Entry 8H95 (electron microscopy, 3.38 A resolution); this record covers chains A and B of the 3 polymer chains in the assembly.

Chain A:
Name: NACHT, LRR and PYD domains-containing protein 5
From: Mus musculus
UniProtKB: Q9R1M5 (NALP5_MOUSE); residues 1-1059 here correspond to UniProt positions 105-1163 (UniProt number = residue number + 104)
Chain sequence (1059 residues; numbered 1 to 1059; the number before each row is that of its first residue):
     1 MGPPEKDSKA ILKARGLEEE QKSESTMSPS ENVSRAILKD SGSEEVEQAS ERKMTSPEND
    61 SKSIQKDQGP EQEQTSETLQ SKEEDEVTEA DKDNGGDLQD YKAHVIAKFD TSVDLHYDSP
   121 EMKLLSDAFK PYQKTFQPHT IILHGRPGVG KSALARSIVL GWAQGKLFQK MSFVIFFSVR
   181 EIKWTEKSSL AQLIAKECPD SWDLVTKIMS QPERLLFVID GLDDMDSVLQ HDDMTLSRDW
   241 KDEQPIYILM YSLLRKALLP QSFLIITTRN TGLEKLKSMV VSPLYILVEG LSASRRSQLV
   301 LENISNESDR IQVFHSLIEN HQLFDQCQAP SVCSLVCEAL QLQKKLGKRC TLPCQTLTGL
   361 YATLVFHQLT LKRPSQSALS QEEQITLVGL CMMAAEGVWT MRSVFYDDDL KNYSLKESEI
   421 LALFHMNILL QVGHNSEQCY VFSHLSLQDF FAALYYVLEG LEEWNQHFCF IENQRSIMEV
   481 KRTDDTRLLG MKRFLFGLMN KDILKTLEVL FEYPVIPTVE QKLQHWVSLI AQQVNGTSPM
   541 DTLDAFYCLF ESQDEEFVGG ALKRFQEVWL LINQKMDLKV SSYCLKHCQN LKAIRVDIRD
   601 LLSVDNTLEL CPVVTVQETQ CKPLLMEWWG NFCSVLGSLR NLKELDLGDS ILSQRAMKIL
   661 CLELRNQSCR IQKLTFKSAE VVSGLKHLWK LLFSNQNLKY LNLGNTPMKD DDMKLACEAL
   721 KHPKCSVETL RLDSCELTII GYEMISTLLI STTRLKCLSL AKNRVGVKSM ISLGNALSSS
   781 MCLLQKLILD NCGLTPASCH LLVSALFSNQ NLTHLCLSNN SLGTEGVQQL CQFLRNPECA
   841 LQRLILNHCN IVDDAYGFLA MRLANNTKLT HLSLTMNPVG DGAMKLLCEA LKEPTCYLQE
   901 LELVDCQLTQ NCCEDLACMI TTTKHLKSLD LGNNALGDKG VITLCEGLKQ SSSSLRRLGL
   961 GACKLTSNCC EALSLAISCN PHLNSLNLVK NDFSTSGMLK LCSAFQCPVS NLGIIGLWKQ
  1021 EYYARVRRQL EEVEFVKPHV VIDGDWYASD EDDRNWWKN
Unresolved in the structure: 1-96, 471-484
UniProt features mapped onto this chain:
  - binding site (ATP): G145 to S152

Chain B:
Name: Transducin-like enhancer protein 6
From: Mus musculus
UniProtKB: Q9WVB3 (TLE6_MOUSE); residue numbers follow UniProt; this construct covers 1-581
Chain sequence (581 residues; numbered 1 to 581; the number before each row is that of its first residue):
     1 MTSHRQSSDT FGGILPSTLS SRYLSIVNQL PEEFSSVVSE MMVHLENIFS LAENFFQAIE
    61 RFSRTPDLLE RNKMSIGVGA EGDSWPCHVS HEAPMGSAQT TENSAKEEDK QVPESAALQH
   121 PKFKSTPGPQ LPTRRRFLSE SDELQDPQPV WDAEPQFCQG FLIQGLWELF MDSRQKNQQE
   181 HGGEDSSQES KDSGLCDFKP EPQPRHRNSL SDSADPFLIK SPSALLDYYQ EDVSRPQPET
   241 QESSGRADKF LKPLSWGSEV LESSCNQPST ALWQLERFTV PQALQKVRVL KHQELLLVVA
   301 VSSFTRHVFT CSQSGIKVWN LVNQVAEDRD PESHLKCSVQ DNKVYLRTCL LSSNSRTLFA
   361 GGYNLPGVIV WDLAAPSLYE KCQLPCEGLS CQALANTKEN MALAGFTDGT VRIWDLRTQE
   421 IVRNLKGPTN SARNLVVKDD NIWTGGLDAC LRCWDLRMAK VSLEHLFQSQ IMSLAHSPTE
   481 DWLLLGLANG QHCLFNSRKR DQVLTVDTKD NTILGLKFSP NGKWWASVGM GNFITVHSMP
   541 TGAKLFQVPE VGPVRCFDMT ENGRLIITGS RDCASVYHIK Y
Unresolved in the structure: 1-145, 178-246

Chain A / chain B interface:
Contacting residue pairs - 61 pairs, chain A then chain B:
  Q133(A) - A375(B)
  Q133(A) - Y379(B)  hydrogen bond
  F136(A) - S377(B)
  F136(A) - Y379(B)  hydrophobic
  H231(A) - R329(B)
  E274(A) - D330(B)
  K277(A) - D330(B)  salt bridge
  K277(A) - P331(B)
  K277(A) - E332(B)
  S282(A) - L378(B)
  P283(A) - S377(B)  hydrogen bond (backbone-side chain)
  W399(A) - W167(B)  hydrophobic
  W399(A) - F170(B)
  Y455(A) - F170(B)  hydrophobic
  Y455(A) - S173(B)
  Y456(A) - L166(B)  hydrogen bond (side chain-backbone)
  Y456(A) - F170(B)
  E459(A) - S173(B)  hydrogen bond
  N465(A) - N177(B)
  F470(A) - R174(B)
  F470(A) - N177(B)
  K492(A) - L162(B)
  L495(A) - L166(B)  hydrophobic
  W526(A) - C158(B)  hydrogen bond (side chain-backbone)
  W526(A) - Q159(B)
  W526(A) - F161(B)
  W526(A) - L162(B)
  Q533(A) - D248(B)
  V534(A) - K249(B)
  N535(A) - K252(B)  hydrogen bond (backbone-side chain)
  G536(A) - K252(B)  hydrogen bond (backbone-side chain)
  S538(A) - P253(B)
  M540(A) - P253(B)  hydrophobic
  M540(A) - S255(B)
  D541(A) - C158(B)  hydrogen bond
  D544(A) - Q159(B)  hydrogen bond
  W569(A) - L261(B)
  R764(A) - W273(B)
  D790(A) - T270(B)
  N791(A) - A271(B)
  N819(A) - T270(B)  hydrogen bond
  N819(A) - L272(B)
  N847(A) - S269(B)
  K990(A) - L545(B)
  Q1020(A) - A283(B)
  Q1020(A) - L284(B)
  E1021(A) - F546(B)
  E1021(A) - Q547(B)
  Y1022(A) - P549(B)
  Y1023(A) - P147(B)  hydrophobic
  Y1023(A) - F533(B)
  Y1023(A) - P549(B)  hydrophobic
  A1024(A) - Q148(B)
  A1024(A) - V150(B)  hydrophobic
  D1045(A) - C265(B)
  D1045(A) - N266(B)
  Y1047(A) - N266(B)
  Y1047(A) - P268(B)  hydrophobic
  K1058(A) - Q267(B)
  K1058(A) - P268(B)  hydrogen bond (side chain-backbone)
  K1058(A) - T270(B)
Other interface residues (no listed pair), chain A (59 interface residues in all): Y132, T135, S278, L284, E396, L488, V519, K522, L523, L529, Q532, L571, K762, H848, M876, V904, W1018, A1048, N1055, W1057
Other interface residues (no listed pair), chain B (58 interface residues in all): I163, G165, L169, K176, A247, F250, W256, E262, Q282, S333, P376, E380, N532, V548, K580

Overview:
59 residues of chain A and 58 residues of chain B are in contact; the contacts include 11 hydrogen bonds and 1
salt bridge. Among the polar pairs are K277(A)-D330(B), Q133(A)-Y379(B) and P283(A)-S377(B). Curated
annotation (UniProt) lists 8 ATP-binding residues on chain A.
Here chain A is NACHT, LRR and PYD domains-containing protein 5 and chain B is Transducin-like enhancer
protein 6, both from Mus musculus. Entry 8H95 (Structure of mouse SCMC bound with full-length FILIA) was
determined by electron microscopy, deposited together with 8H93, 8H94 and 8H96.
